PDB entry 6GXU | X-ray diffraction, 1.92 A resolution | chain A

== Chain A ==
Protein: Histone deacetylase
From: Schistosoma mansoni
Notes: EC 3.5.1.98
UniProtKB: A5H660 (A5H660_SCHMA); residues 1-440 here = UniProt positions 1-440
Sequence (447 residues; each row starts with the number of its first residue; numbering starts at 0):
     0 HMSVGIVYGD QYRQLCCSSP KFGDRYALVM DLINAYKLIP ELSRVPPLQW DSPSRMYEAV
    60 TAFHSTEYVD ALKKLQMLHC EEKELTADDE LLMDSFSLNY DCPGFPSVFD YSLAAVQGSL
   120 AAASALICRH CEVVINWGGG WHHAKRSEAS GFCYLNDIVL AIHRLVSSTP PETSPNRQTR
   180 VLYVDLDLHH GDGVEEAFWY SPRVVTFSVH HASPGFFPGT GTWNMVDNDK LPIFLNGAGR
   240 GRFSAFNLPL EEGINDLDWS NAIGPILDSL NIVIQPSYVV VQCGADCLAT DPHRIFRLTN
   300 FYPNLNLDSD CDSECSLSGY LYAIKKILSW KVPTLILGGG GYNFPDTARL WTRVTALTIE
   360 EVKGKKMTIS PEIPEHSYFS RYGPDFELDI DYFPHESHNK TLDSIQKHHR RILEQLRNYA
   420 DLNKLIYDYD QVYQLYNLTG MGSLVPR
Unresolved in the structure: 0-1, 83, 168-176, 224-229, 303-314, 394-401, 429-446
Differences from the reference sequence: expression tag (0, 441-446)
Bound ions: K+ site 1: Asp184, Asp186, His188, Ser207, Val208; Zn2+: Asp186, His188, Asp285 (together with FG8); K+ site 2: Phe197, Ser200, Val203, Ser243
Residues lining bound ligands:
  - dimethylformamide (DMF), molecule 1: Tyr7, Ile38, Pro39, Leu41, Ser42, Arg43
  - dimethylformamide (DMF), molecule 2: Arg12, Cys16, Ala26, Tyr377
  - dimethylformamide (DMF), molecule 3: Glu131, Val132, Leu327, Lys330, Val331, Pro332, Glu360, Val361
  - dimethylformamide (DMF), molecule 4: Tyr301, Arg352, Ala355, Leu356, Glu359, Met366, Ile368
  - FG8 ((E)-3-[2-(4-chlorophenyl)sulfanylphenyl]-N-oxidanyl-prop-2-enamide): Lys20, Asp100, His141, His142, Gly150, Asp186, His188, Phe216, Asp285, Pro291, His292, Gly339, Tyr341

== In short ==
Chain A binds compound FG8 and 4 copies of dimethylformamide. The K+ site 1 is built by Asp184, Asp186,
His188, Ser207 and Val208. Asp186, His188 and Asp285 coordinate Zn2+.
Chain A is Histone deacetylase (Schistosoma mansoni); the structure, Crystal structure of Schistosoma mansoni
HDAC8 complexed with an hydroxamate 3, was determined by X-ray diffraction, deposited together with 6GX3, 6GXA
and 6GXW.
